PDB entry 4M40 | X-ray diffraction, 3.54 A resolution | chains A and F of the 6 polymer chains in the assembly

[Chain A]
Protein: Hemagglutinin HA1
From: Influenza B virus
Notes: fragment: Hemagglutinin HA1
Reference sequence: A3DQM7 (A3DQM7_9INFB); the construct lacks a stretch of the UniProt sequence, so the offset changes along the chain: 1-163 = UniProt 16-178; 164-344 = UniProt 181-361
Amino-acid sequence (346 residues; each row starts with the number of its first residue; a row labelled like 163A-163B holds insertion residues (163A, then the next letters in order)):
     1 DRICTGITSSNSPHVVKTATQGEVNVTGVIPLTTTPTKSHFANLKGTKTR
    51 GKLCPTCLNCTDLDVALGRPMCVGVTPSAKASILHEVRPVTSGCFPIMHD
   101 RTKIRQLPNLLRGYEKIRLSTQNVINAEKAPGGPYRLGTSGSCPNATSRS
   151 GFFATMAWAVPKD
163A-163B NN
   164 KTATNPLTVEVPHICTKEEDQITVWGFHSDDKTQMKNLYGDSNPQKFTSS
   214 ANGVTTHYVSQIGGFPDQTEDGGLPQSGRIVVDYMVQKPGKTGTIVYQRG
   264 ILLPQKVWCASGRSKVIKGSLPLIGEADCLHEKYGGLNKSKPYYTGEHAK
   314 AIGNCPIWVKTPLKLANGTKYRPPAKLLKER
Disordered / not traced: 342-344
Disulfide bonds: Cys54-Cys57, Cys60-Cys72, Cys94-Cys143, Cys178-Cys272, Cys292-Cys318
Glycans and other covalent adducts: N-acetylglucosamine (NAG) linked to Asn25, Asn59, Asn145, Asn163B, Asn301, Asn330; covalent link Cys60-Cys72
Reported in the primary citation:
  - conformationally variable residues (loop rearrangement, register shift, side-chain flip): Trp158, Thr179 to Glu181, Gly235 to Ser240, Ser283 to Pro285
  - contacts within the chain: Trp158-Tyr202 (hydrogen bond), Ser140-Gln239 (hydrogen bond)
  - self-association interface (contacts with another copy of this molecule); pairs are residue here / residue on that copy: Asn168-Asn206 (hydrogen bond), Lys209, His220

[Chain F]
Protein: Hemagglutinin HA2
From: Influenza B virus
Notes: fragment: Hemagglutinin HA2
Reference sequence: A3DQM7 (A3DQM7_9INFB); residues 1-176 here correspond to UniProt positions 362-537 (UniProt number = residue number + 361)
Amino-acid sequence (182 residues; row label = number of the first residue in the row):
     1 GFFGAIAGFLEGGWEGMIAGWHGYTSHGAHGVAVAADLKSTQEAINKITK
    51 NLNSLSELEVKNLQRLSGAMDELHNEILELDEKVDDLRADTISSQIELAV
   101 LLSNEGIINSEDEHLLALERKLKKMLGPSAVDIGNGCFETKHKCNQTCLD
   151 RIAAGTFNAGEFSLPTFDSLNITAASGALVPR
Disordered / not traced: 1, 173-182
Differences from the reference sequence: expression tag (177-182)
Disulfide bonds: Cys144-Cys148
Glycans and other covalent adducts: N-acetylglucosamine (NAG) linked to Asn145

[How chain A and chain F interact]
Residue-residue contacts (8; chain A residue first):
  Asn215(A) with Glu72(F); Leu73(F)
  Gly216(A) with Leu73(F)
  Lys251(A) with Asn75(F)
  Lys254(A) with Glu72(F), salt bridge
  Arg276(A) with Glu79(F), salt bridge; Glu82(F), salt bridge
  Lys313(A) with Lys83(F)

[Summary]
Chain A and chain F each contribute 6 residues to their interface, with 3 salt bridges. Among the polar pairs
are Lys254(A)-Glu72(F), Arg276(A)-Glu79(F) and Arg276(A)-Glu82(F). The paper reports conformational
variability at Trp158(A), Thr179(A) and Gly235(A) among others; a self-association interface involving
Asn168(A), Asn206(A) and Lys209(A) among others.
Chain A is Hemagglutinin HA1 and chain F is Hemagglutinin HA2, both from Influenza B virus; the structure,
Crystal structure of hemagglutinin of influenza virus B/Yamanashi/166/1998, was determined by X-ray
diffraction (same publication as 4M44).
